6B0V - chain A; structure by X-ray diffraction, 1.29 A resolution.

# Chain A
Molecule: GTPase KRas
Source organism: Homo sapiens
UniProtKB: P01116 (RASK_HUMAN), isoform P01116-2; residue numbers follow UniProt; this construct covers 1-169
Amino-acid sequence (170 residues; each row starts with the number of its first residue; numbering starts at 0):
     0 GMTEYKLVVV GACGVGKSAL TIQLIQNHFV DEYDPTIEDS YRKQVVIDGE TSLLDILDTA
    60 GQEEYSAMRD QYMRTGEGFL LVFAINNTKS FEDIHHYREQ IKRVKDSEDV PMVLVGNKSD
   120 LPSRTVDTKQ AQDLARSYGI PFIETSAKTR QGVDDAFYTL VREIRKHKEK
Not modelled in the structure: 0, 168-169
Construct notes: expression tag (0); engineered mutation Cys12 (Gly in P01116), Ser51 (Cys in P01116), Leu80 (Cys in P01116), Ser118 (Cys in P01116)
Covalent attachments: compound C8G linked to Cys12
Metal / ion sites: Ca2+ site 1: Ser17 (together with GDP); Ca2+ site 2: Glu63, Gly138
Ligand contacts:
  - C8G (1-[3-(4-{[(4,5-dichloro-2-hydroxyphenyl)amino]acetyl}piperazin-1-yl)azetidin-1-yl]propan-1-one): Val9, Gly10, Ala11, Lys16, Pro34, Thr58, Ala59, Gly60, Gln61, Glu63, Tyr64, Ser65, Arg68, Asp69, Met72, Tyr96, Gln99, Ile100, Arg102, Val103
  - GDP (guanosine-5'-diphosphate): Ala11, Gly13, Val14, Gly15, Lys16, Ser17, Ala18, Phe28, Val29, Asp30, Tyr32, Asn116, Lys117, Asp119, Leu120, Ser145, Ala146, Lys147

# In short
Chain A binds GDP. Covalently linked compound C8G: at Cys12. Glu63 and Gly138 form the Ca2+ site 2.
Chain A is GTPase KRas (Homo sapiens); the structure, Crystal Structure of small molecule ARS-107 covalently
bound to K-Ras G12C, was determined by X-ray diffraction, deposited together with 6B0Y.
